PDB entry 3ZUL | X-ray diffraction, 2.30 A resolution | chain A

[Chain A]
Molecule: Fluorescent protein dronpa
Organism: Echinophyllia SP. SC22
UniProt: Q5TLG6 (Q5TLG6_9CNID); aligned to UniProt positions 2-224 over residues 2-224
Sequence (221 residues; numbered 2 to 224; 2 numbers in that range are skipped by the numbering (no residue carries them; nothing is unmodelled there); the number before each row is that of its first residue):
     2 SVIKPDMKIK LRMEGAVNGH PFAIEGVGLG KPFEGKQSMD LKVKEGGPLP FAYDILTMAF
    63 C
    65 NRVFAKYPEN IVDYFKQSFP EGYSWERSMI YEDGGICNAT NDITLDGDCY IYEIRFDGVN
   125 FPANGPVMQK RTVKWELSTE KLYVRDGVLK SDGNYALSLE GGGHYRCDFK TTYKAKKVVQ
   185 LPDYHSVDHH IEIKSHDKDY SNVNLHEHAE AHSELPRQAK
Disordered / not traced: 218-224
Covalent attachments: covalent link Phe-61/Cys-63; covalent link Cys-63/Asn-65
Modified / non-standard residues: Cys-63 ([(4Z)-2-[(1R)-1-amino-2-mercaptoethyl]-4-(4-hydroxybenzylidene)-5-oxo-4,5-dihydro-1H-imidazol-1-yl]acetic acid; GYC)
Construct notes: conflict Met-59 (Thr in Q5TLG6), Ile-94 (Asn in Q5TLG6), Leu-141 (Pro in Q5TLG6), Ser-155 (Gly in Q5TLG6), Tyr-159 (Met in Q5TLG6), Ser-190 (Phe in Q5TLG6); chromophore (63, 63, 63)

[Summary]
Chain A is Fluorescent protein dronpa (Echinophyllia SP. SC22); the structure, Padron on (fluorescent) Icis
intermediate state, was determined by X-ray diffraction, deposited together with 3ZUF and 3ZUJ.
